PDB entry 7BTR | electron microscopy, 4.54 A resolution (low resolution: residue-level contacts below are approximate; hydrogen-bond / salt-bridge calls are withheld) | chains E and F of the 6 polymer chains in the assembly

# Chain E
Molecule: Type-1 restriction enzyme EcoR124II specificity protein
Source organism: Escherichia coli
UniProtKB: P10485 (T1S1_ECOLX); numbering as in UniProt (aligned over 1-404)
Sequence (404 residues; numbered 1 to 404; the number before each row is that of its first residue):
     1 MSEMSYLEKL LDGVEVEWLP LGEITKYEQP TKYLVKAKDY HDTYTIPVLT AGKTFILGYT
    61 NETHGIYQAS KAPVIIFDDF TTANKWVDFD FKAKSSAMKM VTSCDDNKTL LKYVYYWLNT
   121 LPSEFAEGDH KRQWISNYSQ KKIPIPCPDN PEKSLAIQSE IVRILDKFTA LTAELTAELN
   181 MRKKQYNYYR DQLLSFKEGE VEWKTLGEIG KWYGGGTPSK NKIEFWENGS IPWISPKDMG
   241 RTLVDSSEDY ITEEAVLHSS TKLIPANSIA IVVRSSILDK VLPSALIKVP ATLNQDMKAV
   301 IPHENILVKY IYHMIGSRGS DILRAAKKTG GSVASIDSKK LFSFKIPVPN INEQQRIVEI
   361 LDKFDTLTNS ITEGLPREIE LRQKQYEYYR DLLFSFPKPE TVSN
Unresolved in the structure: 1-12, 397-404

# Chain F
Molecule: Antirestriction protein ArdA
Source organism: Enterococcus faecalis EnGen0302
UniProtKB: A0A0M2A928 (A0A0M2A928_ENTFL); numbering as in UniProt (aligned over 1-165)
Sequence (165 residues; numbered 1 to 165; the number before each row is that of its first residue):
     1 MDDMQVYIAN LGKYNEGELV GAWFTFPIDF EEVKEKIGLN DEYEEYAIHD YELPFTVDEY
    61 TSIGELNRLW EMVSELPEEL QSELSALLTH FSSIEELSEH QEDIIIHSDC DDMYDVARYY
   121 IEETGALGEV PASLQNYIDY QAYGRDLDLS GTFISTNHGI FEIVY
Unresolved in the structure: 1-2

# How chain E and chain F interact
Pairs across the interface - 12 pairs, chain E then chain F:
  Gln29(E) - Glu102(F)
  Gln29(E) - Asp103(F)
  Tyr33(E) - Tyr119(F)
  Lys36(E) - Tyr119(F)
  Lys36(E) - Glu123(F)
  Thr50(E) - Thr124(F)
  Ala51(E) - Gly125(F)
  Ser96(E) - Tyr119(F)
  Lys131(E) - Tyr143(F)
  Lys131(E) - Leu147(F)
  Gln133(E) - Tyr165(F)
  Ile135(E) - Tyr165(F)
Interface residues without a listed pair, chain E (12 interface residues in all): Asp78, Phe80, Ala97
Interface residues without a listed pair, chain F (12 interface residues in all): Asp109, Ala126, Ser150

# Overview
Chain E and chain F each contribute 12 residues to their interface.
Here chain E is Type-1 restriction enzyme EcoR124II specificity protein (Escherichia coli) and chain F is
Antirestriction protein ArdA (Enterococcus faecalis EnGen0302). Entry 7BTR (EcoR124I-ArdA in the
Restriction-Alleviation State) was determined by electron microscopy together with 7BST, 7BTO, 7BTP and 7BTQ
from the same study.
